6G3G - chain A; structure by X-ray diffraction, 2.61 A resolution.

== Chain A ==
Name: Argininosuccinate lyase
Source organism: Chelativorans sp. (strain BNC1)
Reference sequence: Q11KV9 (Q11KV9_CHESB); numbering as in UniProt (aligned over 1-502)
Chain sequence (508 residues; row label = number of the first residue in the row):
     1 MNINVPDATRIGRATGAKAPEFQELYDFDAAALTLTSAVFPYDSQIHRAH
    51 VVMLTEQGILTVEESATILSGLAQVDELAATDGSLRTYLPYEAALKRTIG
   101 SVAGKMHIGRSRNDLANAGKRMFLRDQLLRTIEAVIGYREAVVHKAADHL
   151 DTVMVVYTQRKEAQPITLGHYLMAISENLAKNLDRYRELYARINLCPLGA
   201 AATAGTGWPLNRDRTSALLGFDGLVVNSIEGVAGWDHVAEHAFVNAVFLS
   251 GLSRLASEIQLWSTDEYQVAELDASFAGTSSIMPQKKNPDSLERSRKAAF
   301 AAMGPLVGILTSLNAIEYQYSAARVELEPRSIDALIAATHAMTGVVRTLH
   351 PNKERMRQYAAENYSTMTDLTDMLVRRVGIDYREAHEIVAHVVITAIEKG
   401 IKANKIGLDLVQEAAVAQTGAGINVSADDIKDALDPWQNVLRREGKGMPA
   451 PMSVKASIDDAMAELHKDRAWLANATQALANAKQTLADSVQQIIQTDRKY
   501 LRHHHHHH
Not modelled in the structure: 1-4, 502-508
Construct notes: expression tag (503-508)
Ligand contacts: succinic acid (SIN): S111, R112, N113, T158, Q159, T279, S280, S281, I282, M283, K286, N288, Y320
What the authors report for this chain:
  - catalytic residues: S280
  - binding site for succinic acid: S280
  - catalytic residues: R112 (proposed by the authors, not directly observed)
  - mutagenesis - S280A: abolished catalytic activity
  - mutagenesis - S280A: decreased stability
  - mutagenesis - D290A: decreased catalytic activity on ethylenediamine

== Overview ==
Chain A binds succinic acid. From the paper: catalytic residues S280 and R112; S280A abolishes catalytic
activity.
Chain A is Argininosuccinate lyase (Chelativorans sp. (strain BNC1)); the structure, Crystal structure of EDDS
lyase in complex with succinate, was determined by X-ray diffraction together with 6G3D, 6G3E, 6G3F, 6G3H and
6G3I from the same study.
